PDB entry 6ITF | electron microscopy, 4.70 A resolution (low resolution: residue-level contacts below are approximate; hydrogen-bond / salt-bridge calls are withheld) | chains A and B of the 3 polymer chains in the assembly

[Chain A (and B)]
Molecule: Capsid protein beta
Source organism: Flock house virus
Notes: EC 3.4.23.44; chain B of this document is another copy of the same molecule, construct and numbering; everything in this record applies to it too
Reference sequence: P12870 (CAPSD_FHV); numbering as in UniProt (aligned over 1-363)
Chain sequence (363 residues; row label = number of the first residue in the row):
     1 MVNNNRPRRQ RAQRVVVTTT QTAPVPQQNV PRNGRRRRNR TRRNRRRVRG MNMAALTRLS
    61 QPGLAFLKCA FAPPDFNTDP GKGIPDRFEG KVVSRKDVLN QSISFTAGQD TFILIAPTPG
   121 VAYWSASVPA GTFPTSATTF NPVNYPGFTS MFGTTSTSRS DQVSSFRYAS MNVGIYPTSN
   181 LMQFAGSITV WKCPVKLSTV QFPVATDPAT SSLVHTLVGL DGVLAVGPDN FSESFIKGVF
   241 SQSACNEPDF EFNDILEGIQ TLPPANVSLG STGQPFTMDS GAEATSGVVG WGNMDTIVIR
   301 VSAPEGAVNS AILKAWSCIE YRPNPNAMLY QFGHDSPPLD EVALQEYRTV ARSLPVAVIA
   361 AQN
Not modelled in the structure: 1-99, 116-120, 164-173, 240-255, 287-294, 315-322, 338-363 (chain B: 1-90, 95-97, 113-120, 171-176, 189-197, 205-211, 225-232, 243-256, 290-299, 303-308, 313-318, 336-363)
Curated features (UniProtKB/Swiss-Prot):
  - active site: D75
  - binding site (Ca(2+)): D161, D221, D249, E251, G273
  - site: N363 (Cleavage)
  - mutagenesis: N363 (N363A/D/T: Prevents maturation cleavage)
What the authors report for this chain:
  - conformationally variable residues (order/disorder transition): A205 to A209

[How chain A and chain B interact]
Residue-residue contacts (42):
  K192(A) with P325(B)
  C193(A) with P325(B)
  P194(A) with S164(B); P323(B)
  K196(A) with S165(B)
  T199(A) with H215(B)
  V200(A) with E257(B); G258(B)
  Q201(A) with G258(B); I259(B); P264(B)
  P203(A) with A265(B); N266(B)
  V204(A) with N266(B)
  A209(A) with N266(B)
  T210(A) with N266(B)
  S211(A) with L213(B); A265(B); N266(B); V267(B)
  L213(A) with L213(B); H215(B)
  V218(A) with S160(B)
  G219(A) with S160(B); N324(B)
  D221(A) with S160(B); D161(B); N326(B)
  G222(A) with P325(B); N326(B)
  A225(A) with N326(B)
  V226(A) with P325(B); N326(B)
  G227(A) with P325(B)
  P228(A) with P325(B); Y330(B); Q331(B)
  D229(A) with Y330(B)
  G270(A) with T157(B)
  S271(A) with T157(B)
  T272(A) with T157(B)
  G273(A) with T157(B)
Interface residues without a listed pair, chain A (27 interface residues in all): L220
Interface residues without a listed pair, chain B (24 interface residues in all): V204, V214, Q260, T261

[Summary]
The interface between chain A and chain B involves 27 residues on one side and 24 on the other. UniProt lists
active-site residue D75(A), 5 Ca2+-binding residues and one mutagenesis site on chain A. The paper reports
conformational variability at A205(A).
Chain A and chain B are both Capsid protein beta (Flock house virus); the structure, Icosahedral asymmetric
unit (iASU) model of the less refined, coarse part of FHV eluted particle, was determined by electron
microscopy together with 6ITB from the same study.
